Entry 2QR0 (X-ray diffraction, 3.50 A resolution); this record covers chains A and B of the 6 polymer chains in the assembly.

Chain A:
Molecule: Fab-Fragment Light Chain
Source organism: Homo sapiens
Notes: antibody fragment or engineered binder
Amino-acid sequence (213 residues; each row starts with the number of its first residue; a row labelled like 94A-94B holds insertion residues (94A, then the next letters in order)):
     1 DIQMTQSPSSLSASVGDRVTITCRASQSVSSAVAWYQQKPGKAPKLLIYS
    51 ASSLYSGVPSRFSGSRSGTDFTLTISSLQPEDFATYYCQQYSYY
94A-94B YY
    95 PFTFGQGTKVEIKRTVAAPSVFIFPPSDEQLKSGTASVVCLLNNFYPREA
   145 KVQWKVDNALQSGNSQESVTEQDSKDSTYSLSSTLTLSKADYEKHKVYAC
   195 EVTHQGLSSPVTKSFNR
Cystine bridges: Cys23-Cys88, Cys134-Cys194

Chain B:
Molecule: Fab-Fragment Heavy Chain
Source organism: Homo sapiens
Notes: antibody fragment or engineered binder
Amino-acid sequence (221 residues; numbered 1 to 216 plus 5 insertion-coded residues; the number before each row is that of its first residue; a row labelled like 82A-82C holds insertion residues (82A, then the next letters in order)):
     1 EVQLVESGGGLVQPGGSLRLSCAASGFNFSSSSIHWVRQAPGKGLEWVAY
    51 IY
   52A P
    53 SYSYTSYADSVKGRFTISADTSKNTAYLQM
82A-82C NSL
    83 RAEDTAVYYCARYYGTGA
  100A M
   101 DYWGQGTLVTVSSASTKGPSVFPLAPSSKSTSGGTAALGCLVKDYFPEPV
   151 TVSWNSGALTSGVHTFPAVLQSSGLYSLSSVVTVPSSSLGTQTYICNVNH
   201 KPSNTKVDKKVEPKSC
Disordered / not traced: 129-133
Cystine bridges: Cys22-Cys92, Cys140-Cys196

How chain A and chain B interact:
Pairs across the interface - 67 pairs, chain A then chain B:
  Tyr36(A) with Ala100(B); Met100A(B), hydrogen bond (side chain-backbone); Trp103(B)
  Gln38(A) with Gln39(B), hydrogen bond; Tyr91(B), hydrogen bond
  Lys42(A) with Tyr91(B)
  Ala43(A) with Trp103(B), hydrophobic; Gly104(B)
  Pro44(A) with Trp103(B)
  Leu46(A) with Met100A(B); Asp101(B)
  Tyr49(A) with Tyr96(B), hydrophobic
  Tyr55(A) with Tyr96(B); Asp101(B); Tyr102(B)
  Tyr87(A) with Gln39(B), hydrogen bond
  Gln89(A) with Ala100(B); Met100A(B)
  Tyr91(A) with Thr98(B); Gly99(B); Ala100(B), hydrophobic
  Tyr93(A) with Tyr56(B), hydrogen bond
  Tyr94A(A) with Asp61(B), hydrogen bond
  Tyr94B(A) with Trp47(B), hydrophobic; Ala60(B), hydrophobic; Asp61(B), hydrogen bond (side chain-backbone)
  Pro95(A) with Trp47(B)
  Phe96(A) with His35(B); Val37(B), hydrophobic; Trp47(B); Met100A(B), hydrophobic
  Phe98(A) with Leu45(B), hydrophobic
  Phe116(A) with Thr135(B); Ala137(B), hydrophobic
  Phe118(A) with Leu124(B), hydrophobic; Ala125(B); Ala137(B); Leu138(B), hydrophobic
  Ser121(A) with Phe122(B); Pro123(B)
  Glu123(A) with Val121(B); Phe122(B); Lys209(B), salt bridge
  Gln124(A) with Phe122(B); Lys143(B)
  Ser131(A) with Leu141(B); Lys143(B)
  Val133(A) with Leu124(B), hydrophobic
  Leu135(A) with Phe166(B), hydrophobic; Val181(B), hydrophobic
  Asn137(A) with His164(B), hydrogen bond; Thr183(B)
  Asn138(A) with His164(B)
  Gln160(A) with Val169(B); Leu170(B); Gln171(B)
  Ser162(A) with Phe166(B); Pro167(B), hydrogen bond (side chain-backbone); Val169(B)
  Val163(A) with Pro167(B)
  Thr164(A) with His164(B); Phe166(B)
  Ser174(A) with His164(B), hydrogen bond; Phe166(B)
  Leu175(A) with Phe166(B)
  Ser176(A) with Phe166(B); Ser179(B)
Also at the interface, not in a pair above, chain A (41 interface residues in all): Ala34, Asp122, Ser127, Thr129, Glu161, Thr178, Thr180
Also at the interface, not in a pair above, chain B (42 interface residues in all): Gly44, Gly97, Ala136, Lys214

In short:
41 residues of chain A face 42 of chain B across their interface, with 10 hydrogen bonds and 1 salt bridge.
Polar contacts include Glu123(A)-Lys209(B), Tyr36(A)-Met100A(B) and Gln38(A)-Gln39(B).
Chain A is Fab-Fragment Light Chain and chain B is Fab-Fragment Heavy Chain, both from Homo sapiens; the
structure, Structure of VEGF complexed to a Fab containing TYR and SER in the CDRs, was determined by X-ray
diffraction.
